PDB entry 7TGL | X-ray diffraction, 2.89 A resolution | chains A and B

== Chain A (and B) ==
Protein: Desferrioxamine synthetase DesD
Source organism: Streptomyces griseoflavus
Notes: chain B of this document is another copy of the same molecule, construct and numbering; everything in this record applies to it too
Chain sequence (612 residues; each row starts with the number of its first residue; numbers below 1 keep their minus sign (Met-19 is residue -19)):
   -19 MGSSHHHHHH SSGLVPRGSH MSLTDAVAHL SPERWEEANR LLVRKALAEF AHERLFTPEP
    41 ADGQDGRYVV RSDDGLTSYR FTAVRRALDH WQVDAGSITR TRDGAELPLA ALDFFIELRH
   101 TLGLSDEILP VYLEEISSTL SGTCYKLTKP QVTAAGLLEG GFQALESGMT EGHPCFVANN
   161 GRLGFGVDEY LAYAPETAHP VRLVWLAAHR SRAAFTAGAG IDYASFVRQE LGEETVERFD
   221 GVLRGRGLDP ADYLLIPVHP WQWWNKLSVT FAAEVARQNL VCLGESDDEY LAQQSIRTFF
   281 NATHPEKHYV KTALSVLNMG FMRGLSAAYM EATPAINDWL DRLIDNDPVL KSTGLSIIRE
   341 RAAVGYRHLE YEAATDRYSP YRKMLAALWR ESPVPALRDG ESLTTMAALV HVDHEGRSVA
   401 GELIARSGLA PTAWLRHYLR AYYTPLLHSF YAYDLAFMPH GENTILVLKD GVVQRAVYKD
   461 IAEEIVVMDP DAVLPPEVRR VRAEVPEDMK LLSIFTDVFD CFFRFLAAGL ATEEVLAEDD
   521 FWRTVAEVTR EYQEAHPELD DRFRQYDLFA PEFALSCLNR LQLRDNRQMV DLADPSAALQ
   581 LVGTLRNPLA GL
Unresolved in the structure: -19 to 0, 591-592 (chain B: -19 to 0)
Metal / ion sites: Mg2+ site 1: Glu442, Asn443, Asp460 (together with adenosine monophosphate, pyrophosphate); Mg2+ site 2: Asp460, Glu463, Glu464 (together with adenosine monophosphate, pyrophosphate)
Small-molecule neighbours:
  - adenosine monophosphate (AMP): Gly152, His153, Asn159, Gln274, Ser275, Ile276, Asn298, Met299, Arg303, Ala387, His440, Gly441, Glu442, Asn443, Asp460, Glu464
  - pyrophosphate (PPV): Ser275, Arg277, Thr278, Lys291, Arg303, Arg370, Glu442, Asn443, Lys459, Asp460, Glu463
What the authors report for this chain:
  - Mg2+ coordination: Glu442, Asn443, Asp460, Glu463, Glu464

== Interface between chain A and chain B ==
Pairs across the interface (81):
  Ser2(A) - Trp244(B)
  Leu3(A) - Val184(B)  hydrophobic
  Leu3(A) - Trp243(B)
  Leu3(A) - Trp244(B)  hydrophobic
  Leu3(A) - Cys262(B)  hydrophobic
  Leu3(A) - Gly264(B)
  Leu3(A) - Glu265(B)
  Thr4(A) - Cys262(B)
  Ala6(A) - Trp244(B)  hydrophobic
  Val7(A) - Trp243(B)  hydrophobic
  Val7(A) - Ser248(B)
  Leu10(A) - Ala256(B)
  Ser11(A) - Ala256(B)
  Pro12(A) - Ala256(B)
  Pro12(A) - Gln258(B)
  Trp15(A) - Ala253(B)  hydrophobic
  Trp15(A) - Ala256(B)  hydrophobic
  Trp15(A) - Arg257(B)
  Leu92(A) - Ala253(B)  hydrophobic
  Asp93(A) - Glu350(B)
  Ile96(A) - Glu350(B)
  Arg99(A) - Ala353(B)  hydrogen bond (side chain-backbone)
  Arg99(A) - Ala354(B)
  Leu109(A) - Ala354(B)  hydrophobic
  Pro110(A) - Tyr351(B)
  Pro110(A) - Ala354(B)
  Pro110(A) - Thr355(B)
  Pro110(A) - Tyr361(B)  hydrophobic
  Val111(A) - Tyr361(B)
  Leu113(A) - Tyr351(B)
  Glu114(A) - Thr250(B)  hydrogen bond
  Glu114(A) - Tyr351(B)
  Glu114(A) - Tyr361(B)  hydrogen bond
  Ser117(A) - Tyr351(B)
  Ser118(A) - Val249(B)
  Ser121(A) - Ala252(B)
  Phe165(A) - Val249(B)
  Gly166(A) - Trp244(B)
  Gly166(A) - Val249(B)
  Val167(A) - Trp244(B)  hydrogen bond (backbone-backbone)
  Val167(A) - Ser248(B)
  Val167(A) - Val249(B)
  Asp168(A) - Trp244(B)
  Trp243(A) - Leu3(B)
  Trp243(A) - Val7(B)  hydrophobic
  Trp244(A) - Leu3(B)  hydrophobic
  Trp244(A) - Ala6(B)  hydrophobic
  Trp244(A) - Gly166(B)
  Trp244(A) - Val167(B)  hydrogen bond (backbone-backbone)
  Trp244(A) - Asp168(B)
  Ser248(A) - Val167(B)
  Val249(A) - Ser117(B)
  Val249(A) - Phe165(B)
  Val249(A) - Val167(B)
  Thr250(A) - Glu114(B)  hydrogen bond
  Thr250(A) - Ser117(B)
  Ala252(A) - Ser121(B)
  Ala253(A) - Trp15(B)  hydrophobic
  Ala253(A) - Leu92(B)  hydrophobic
  Ala256(A) - Leu10(B)
  Ala256(A) - Ser11(B)
  Ala256(A) - Pro12(B)
  Ala256(A) - Trp15(B)  hydrophobic
  Arg257(A) - Trp15(B)
  Gln258(A) - Pro12(B)
  Cys262(A) - Thr4(B)
  Gly264(A) - Leu3(B)
  Glu265(A) - Leu3(B)
  Glu350(A) - Asp93(B)
  Glu350(A) - Ile96(B)
  Tyr351(A) - Pro110(B)
  Tyr351(A) - Leu113(B)
  Tyr351(A) - Glu114(B)
  Ala353(A) - Arg99(B)  hydrogen bond (backbone-side chain)
  Ala354(A) - Leu109(B)  hydrophobic
  Ala354(A) - Pro110(B)
  Ala354(A) - Leu113(B)  hydrophobic
  Thr355(A) - Pro110(B)
  Tyr361(A) - Pro110(B)  hydrophobic
  Tyr361(A) - Val111(B)
  Tyr361(A) - Glu114(B)  hydrogen bond
Also at the interface, not in a pair above, chain A (52 interface residues in all): Met1, Asp106, Glu169, Val184, Arg226, Asn245, Val255, Leu263
Also at the interface, not in a pair above, chain B (51 interface residues in all): Met1, Ser2, Asp106, Ser118, Glu169, Asn245, Val255, Leu263

== Overview ==
52 residues of chain A face 51 of chain B across their interface, with 8 hydrogen bonds. Polar contacts
include Arg99(A)-Ala353(B), Glu114(A)-Thr250(B) and Glu114(A)-Tyr361(B). Ligands of chain A: pyrophosphate and
adenosine monophosphate. The Mg2+ site 1 is built by Glu442(A), Asn443(A) and Asp460(A). From the paper: Mg2+
coordination by Glu442(A), Asn443(A) and Asp460(A) among others.
Both chains are Desferrioxamine synthetase DesD (Streptomyces griseoflavus). Entry 7TGL (Crystal structure of
AMP+PPi bound DesD, the desferrioxamine synthetase from the Streptomyces griseoflavus ferrimycin biosynthetic
pathway) was determined by X-ray diffraction, deposited together with 7TGJ, 7TGK and 7TGM.
